PDB entry 9U9B | electron microscopy, 3.25 A resolution | chains A and L of the 4 polymer chains in the assembly

# Chain A
Protein: Middle S protein
Source organism: Hepatitis B virus
Reference sequence: B5TFB1 (B5TFB1_HBV); residues -54 to 226 here correspond to UniProt positions 1-281 (UniProt number = residue number + 55)
Sequence (281 residues; each row starts with the number of its first residue; numbers below 1 keep their minus sign (Met-54 is residue -54)):
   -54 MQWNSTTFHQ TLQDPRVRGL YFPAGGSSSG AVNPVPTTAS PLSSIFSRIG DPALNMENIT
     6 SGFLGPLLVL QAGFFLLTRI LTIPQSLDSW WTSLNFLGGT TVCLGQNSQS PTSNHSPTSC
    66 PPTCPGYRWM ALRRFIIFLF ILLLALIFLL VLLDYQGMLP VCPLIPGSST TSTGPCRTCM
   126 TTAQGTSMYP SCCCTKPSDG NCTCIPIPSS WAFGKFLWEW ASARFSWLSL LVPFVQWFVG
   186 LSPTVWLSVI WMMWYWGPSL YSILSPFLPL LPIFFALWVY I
Unresolved in the structure: -54 to 26, 43-71, 127-132, 169-226
Cystine bridges: Cys107-Cys137, Cys121-Cys147, Cys138-Cys149
Differences from the reference sequence: engineered mutation Ala76 (Cys131 in B5TFB1), Ala90 (Cys145 in B5TFB1), Ala221 (Cys276 in B5TFB1)
Reported in the primary citation:
  - mutagenesis - C76A/C90A/C221A: unchanged binding to HBC34 Fab Heavy Chain

# Chain L
Protein: HBC34 Fab Light Chain
Source organism: Homo sapiens
Notes: antibody fragment or engineered binder
Sequence (213 residues; numbered 1 to 213; the number before each row is that of its first residue):
     1 SYELTQPPSV SVSPGQTVSI PCSGDKLGNK NVCWFQHKPG QSPVLVIYEV KYRPSGIPER
    61 FSGSNSGNTA TLTISGTQAM DEAAYFCQTW DSTTVVFGGG TRLTVLRTVA APSVFIFPPS
   121 DEQLKSGTAS VVCLLNNFYP REAKVQWKVD NALQSGNSQE SVTEQDSKDS TYSLSSTLTL
   181 SKADYEKHKV YACEVTHQGL SSPVTKSFNR GEC
Unresolved in the structure: 1, 107-213
Cystine bridges: Cys22-Cys87

# Chain A / chain L interface
Residue-residue contacts - 15 pairs, chain A then chain L:
  Pro120(A) with Asn29(L)
  Arg122(A) with Gly28(L), hydrogen bond (side chain-backbone); Asn29(L), hydrogen bond (side chain-backbone); Lys30(L), hydrogen bond (side chain-backbone); Asn31(L)
  Thr140(A) with Asn31(L); Glu49(L), hydrogen bond
  Pro142(A) with Trp90(L), hydrogen bond (backbone-side chain)
  Ser143(A) with Trp90(L); Thr93(L), hydrogen bond (backbone-side chain)
  Asp144(A) with Trp90(L); Ser92(L); Thr93(L)
  Gly145(A) with Asn31(L); Trp90(L)
Interface residues without a listed pair, chain A (8 interface residues in all): Thr123
Interface residues without a listed pair, chain L (9 interface residues in all): Val50

# Overview
Chain A and chain L form an interface of 8 and 9 residues respectively, with 6 hydrogen bonds. Polar contacts
include Arg122(A)-Gly28(L), Arg122(A)-Asn29(L) and Arg122(A)-Lys30(L). The paper reports that C76A/C90A/C221A
of chain A leave binding to HBC34 Fab Heavy Chain unchanged.
Here chain A is Middle S protein (Hepatitis B virus) and chain L is HBC34 Fab Light Chain (Homo sapiens).
Entry 9U9B (HBsAg in complex with HBC34 Fab) was determined by electron microscopy (same publication as 9JT1).
